Entry 5USS (X-ray diffraction, 2.06 A resolution); this record covers chains B and D of the 4 polymer chains in the assembly.

== Chain B (and D) ==
Name: Insulin Chain B
From: Homo sapiens
Notes: chain D of this document is another copy of the same molecule, construct and numbering; everything in this record applies to it too
UniProtKB: P01308 (INS_HUMAN); residues 1-30 here correspond to UniProt positions 25-54 (UniProt number = residue number + 24)
Amino-acid sequence (30 residues; each row starts with the number of its first residue):
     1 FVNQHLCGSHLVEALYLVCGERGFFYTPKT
Unresolved in the structure: 1, 29-30 (chain D: 29-30)
Modified / non-standard residues: Pro28 ((2S)-piperidine-2-carboxylic acid; YCP)
Metal / ion sites: Zn2+ near His10 (its only coordinating residue here)
Ligand contacts: phenol (IPH): His5, Cys7, His10, Leu11, Ala14

== Interface between chain B and chain D ==
Residue-residue contacts (29):
  Gln4(B) with Tyr16(D)
  His5(B) with Tyr16(D), hydrogen bond (backbone-side chain)
  Gly8(B) with Tyr16(D)
  Ser9(B) with Tyr16(D), hydrogen bond (backbone-side chain)
  Val12(B) with Val12(D), hydrophobic; Tyr16(D), hydrophobic; Phe24(D), hydrophobic
  Tyr16(B) with His5(D), hydrogen bond (side chain-backbone); Gly8(D); Ser9(D), hydrogen bond (side chain-backbone); Val12(D), hydrophobic; Tyr26(D)
  Leu17(B) with His5(D)
  Gly20(B) with Pro28(D)
  Glu21(B) with Pro28(D)
  Gly23(B) with Tyr26(D); Pro28(D)
  Phe24(B) with Val12(D), hydrophobic; Phe24(D), hydrophobic; Phe25(D); Tyr26(D), hydrogen bond (backbone-backbone)
  Phe25(B) with Phe24(D); Phe25(D), hydrophobic
  Tyr26(B) with Tyr16(D), hydrophobic; Gly23(D); Phe24(D), hydrogen bond (backbone-backbone)
  Pro28(B) with Gly20(D); Glu21(D); Gly23(D)
Interface residues without a listed pair, chain B (15 interface residues in all): Arg22
Interface residues without a listed pair, chain D (15 interface residues in all): Gln4, Glu13, Arg22

== Summary ==
Chain B and chain D each contribute 15 residues to their interface; the contacts include 6 hydrogen bonds.
Polar pairs include His5(B)-Tyr16(D), Ser9(B)-Tyr16(D) and Phe24(B)-Tyr26(D). Ligands of chain B: phenol.
Both chains are Insulin Chain B (Homo sapiens). Entry 5USS (Insulin with proline analog PiP at position B28 in
the R6 state) was determined by X-ray diffraction.
